2V36 - chains A and B; structure by X-ray diffraction, 1.85 A resolution.

[Chain A]
Protein: Gamma-glutamyltranspeptidase large chain
Source organism: Bacillus subtilis
Notes: EC 2.3.2.2
UniProtKB: P54422 (GGT_BACSU); numbering as in UniProt (aligned over 29-402)
Chain sequence (376 residues; row label = number of the first residue in the row):
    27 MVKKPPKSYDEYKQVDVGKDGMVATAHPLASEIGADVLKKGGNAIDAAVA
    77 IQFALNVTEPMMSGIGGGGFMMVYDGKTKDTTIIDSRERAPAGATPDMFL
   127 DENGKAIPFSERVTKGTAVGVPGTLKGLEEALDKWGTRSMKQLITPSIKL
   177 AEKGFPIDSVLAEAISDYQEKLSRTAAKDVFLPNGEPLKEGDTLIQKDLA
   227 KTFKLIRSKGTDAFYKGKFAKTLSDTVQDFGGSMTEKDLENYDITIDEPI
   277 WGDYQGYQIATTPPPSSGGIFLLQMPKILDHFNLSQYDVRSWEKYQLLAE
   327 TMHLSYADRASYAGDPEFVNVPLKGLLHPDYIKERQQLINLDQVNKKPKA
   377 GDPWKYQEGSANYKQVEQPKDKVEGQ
Unresolved in the structure: 27-33, 312-313, 395-402
Construct notes: conflict P302 (Leu in P54422)
Swiss-Prot annotation at these positions:
  - binding site (L-glutamate): R113

[Chain B]
Protein: Gamma-glutamyltranspeptidase small chain
Source organism: Bacillus subtilis
Notes: EC 2.3.2.2
UniProtKB: P54422 (GGT_BACSU); numbering as in UniProt (aligned over 403-587)
Chain sequence (193 residues; numbered 403 to 595; the number before each row is that of its first residue):
   403 TTHFTVADRWGNVVSYTTTIEQLFGTGIMVPDYGVILNNELTDFDAIPGG
   453 ANEVQPNKRPLSSMTPTILFKDDKPVLTVGSPGGATIISSVLQTILYHIE
   503 YGMELKAAVEEPRIYTNSMSSYRYEDGVPKDVLSKLNGMGHKFGTSPVDI
   553 GNVQSISIDHENGTFKGVADSSRNGAAIGINLKRKLEHHHHHH
Unresolved in the structure: 533-542, 588-595
Swiss-Prot annotation at these positions:
  - active site: T403 (Nucleophile)
  - binding site (L-glutamate): T421, E423, E442, D445, S464, S465, G485, G486

[Interface between chain A and chain B]
Contacting residue pairs - 363 pairs, chain A then chain B:
  Y38(A) with A578(B), hydrophobic
  K39(A) with A578(B); A579(B), hydrogen bond (backbone-backbone)
  Q40(A) with K508(B); G569(B); V570(B); A571(B), hydrogen bond (backbone-backbone); D572(B); S573(B); R575(B), hydrogen bond (side chain-backbone); N576(B); G577(B), hydrogen bond (side chain-backbone)
  V41(A) with K508(B); G569(B)
  D42(A) with K568(B); G569(B), hydrogen bond (backbone-backbone); A579(B); I580(B); G581(B), hydrogen bond (side chain-backbone)
  V43(A) with F567(B); G581(B); N583(B)
  G44(A) with T566(B); F567(B), hydrogen bond (backbone-backbone); I582(B); N583(B)
  K45(A) with G565(B); I582(B), hydrogen bond (backbone-backbone); N583(B); L584(B), hydrogen bond (side chain-backbone)
  D46(A) with R411(B); I582(B), hydrogen bond (backbone-backbone); N583(B); L584(B), hydrogen bond (side chain-backbone)
  G47(A) with A409(B); F567(B); G581(B); I582(B), hydrogen bond (backbone-backbone)
  M48(A) with V408(B); A409(B), hydrogen bond (backbone-backbone); I558(B); F567(B); G569(B); I580(B); G581(B), hydrogen bond (side chain-backbone)
  V49(A) with T407(B); V408(B), hydrophobic; A579(B); I580(B), hydrogen bond (backbone-backbone)
  A50(A) with F406(B); T407(B), hydrogen bond (backbone-backbone); Q556(B); V570(B); A578(B)
  T51(A) with F406(B); Q556(B); G577(B); A578(B), hydrogen bond (backbone-backbone)
  A52(A) with T404(B); N554(B); N576(B); G577(B)
  P54(A) with N576(B); A578(B), hydrophobic
  S57(A) with A578(B), hydrogen bond (side chain-backbone); I580(B)
  E58(A) with I580(B)
  A61(A) with I580(B), hydrophobic; I582(B)
  L64(A) with V408(B), hydrophobic; A409(B); I582(B), hydrophobic
  G67(A) with W412(B)
  G68(A) with W412(B)
  N69(A) with D410(B); W412(B)
  A70(A) with V408(B), hydrophobic; D410(B), hydrogen bond (backbone-side chain); N414(B); V416(B)
  I71(A) with N414(B)
  A73(A) with V408(B), hydrophobic
  A74(A) with F406(B); V416(B), hydrophobic
  I77(A) with F406(B), hydrophobic; V408(B), hydrophobic
  Q78(A) with F406(B); Y418(B), hydrogen bond; T420(B), hydrogen bond
  L81(A) with T404(B); F406(B), hydrophobic
  E85(A) with T404(B), hydrogen bond; R575(B), salt bridge
  P86(A) with I422(B); I438(B)
  M87(A) with I422(B); Q424(B); L425(B); F426(B), hydrogen bond (backbone-backbone)
  M88(A) with T403(B), hydrogen bond (backbone-backbone); T404(B); T420(B); T421(B); I422(B), hydrogen bond (backbone-backbone); L425(B), hydrophobic; R575(B)
  S89(A) with T404(B); T420(B); T421(B)
  G90(A) with I422(B)
  I91(A) with V437(B), hydrophobic
  G92(A) with I422(B); V437(B); I438(B); N440(B), hydrogen bond (backbone-side chain)
  G93(A) with T421(B); I422(B)
  G94(A) with T420(B); T421(B), hydrogen bond (backbone-backbone)
  G95(A) with T419(B)
  F96(A) with S417(B); Y418(B); T419(B), hydrogen bond (backbone-backbone); S464(B); M466(B), hydrophobic; P468(B)
  M97(A) with V416(B), hydrophobic; S417(B); Y418(B), hydrophobic
  M98(A) with V415(B); V416(B); S417(B), hydrogen bond (backbone-backbone); P468(B); I470(B), hydrophobic
  V99(A) with V415(B)
  Y100(A) with G413(B); N414(B); V415(B), hydrogen bond (backbone-backbone); F472(B), hydrophobic; P477(B), hydrophobic
  D101(A) with N414(B)
  G102(A) with W412(B); G413(B); N414(B), hydrogen bond (backbone-side chain)
  T107(A) with F472(B)
  D111(A) with R461(B), salt bridge
  R113(A) with E442(B), salt bridge; D445(B), salt bridge; R461(B); P462(B), hydrogen bond (side chain-backbone); L463(B), hydrogen bond (side chain-backbone); S464(B); M466(B)
  E114(A) with N440(B), hydrogen bond; E442(B); R461(B); P462(B)
  R115(A) with N459(B), hydrogen bond (side chain-backbone); K460(B); R461(B)
  A116(A) with L443(B), hydrophobic; Q457(B); N459(B), hydrogen bond (backbone-backbone); K460(B), hydrogen bond (backbone-backbone)
  P117(A) with L443(B); P458(B); N459(B)
  A118(A) with P458(B)
  A120(A) with P458(B)
  T121(A) with V456(B)
  P122(A) with A448(B); P450(B); V456(B); Q457(B)
  M124(A) with V456(B), hydrophobic
  F125(A) with L443(B); V456(B), hydrophobic
  L126(A) with A448(B); I449(B), hydrophobic
  F135(A) with Q424(B)
  R138(A) with T444(B); A448(B)
  V139(A) with Q424(B); T428(B); N441(B)
  T140(A) with T428(B); I430(B)
  K141(A) with T428(B)
  T143(A) with L443(B)
  A144(A) with N440(B); N441(B); E442(B), hydrogen bond (backbone-backbone); L443(B), hydrogen bond (backbone-backbone); T444(B)
  V145(A) with T428(B); L439(B), hydrophobic; N440(B); L443(B)
  G146(A) with N440(B), hydrogen bond (backbone-side chain); L443(B)
  P148(A) with N440(B)
  T150(A) with T420(B)
  L154(A) with Y418(B)
  D184(A) with N576(B), hydrogen bond
  S185(A) with N576(B), hydrogen bond
  V186(A) with N576(B)
  A190(A) with L425(B), hydrophobic; F426(B)
  I191(A) with F426(B), hydrophobic
  Y194(A) with L425(B), hydrophobic; F426(B), hydrophobic
  K197(A) with Q424(B); L425(B), hydrogen bond (side chain-backbone); G427(B), hydrogen bond (side chain-backbone); T428(B); G429(B)
  L198(A) with F426(B), hydrophobic
  T201(A) with G429(B), hydrogen bond (side chain-backbone); I430(B); M431(B)
  A202(A) with M431(B)
  A203(A) with G429(B); M431(B)
  V206(A) with M431(B), hydrophobic
  F207(A) with F426(B), hydrophobic; M431(B), hydrophobic; I438(B), hydrophobic
  D224(A) with D434(B); Y435(B); G436(B)
  L225(A) with Y435(B), hydrogen bond (backbone-backbone); G436(B); V437(B), hydrophobic
  K227(A) with D434(B), hydrogen bond (side chain-backbone)
  T228(A) with Y435(B), hydrogen bond (side chain-backbone)
  L231(A) with Y435(B), hydrophobic
  K244(A) with Y435(B)
  F245(A) with V432(B), hydrophobic; Y435(B), hydrophobic; V437(B), hydrophobic
  T248(A) with V432(B); P433(B); Y435(B)
  L249(A) with V432(B); L439(B), hydrophobic
  T252(A) with I430(B); P433(B)
  V253(A) with L439(B), hydrophobic
  F256(A) with I430(B), hydrophobic
  T271(A) with R461(B), hydrogen bond
  W277(A) with F472(B), hydrophobic
  Y280(A) with I497(B), hydrophobic; L498(B); I501(B), hydrophobic; E502(B), hydrogen bond
  Q281(A) with I501(B); E502(B)
  G282(A) with K473(B), hydrogen bond (backbone-side chain)
  Y283(A) with F472(B); K473(B); I501(B), hydrophobic
  Q284(A) with I470(B); L471(B); F472(B), hydrogen bond (backbone-backbone); D475(B)
  I285(A) with T469(B); I470(B); L471(B), hydrophobic
  A286(A) with T469(B); I470(B), hydrogen bond (backbone-backbone); F472(B), hydrophobic
  T287(A) with T467(B); P468(B); T469(B), hydrogen bond
  T288(A) with M466(B), hydrogen bond (side chain-backbone); T467(B); P468(B)
  P291(A) with R461(B); L463(B); S464(B), hydrogen bond (backbone-backbone)
  S292(A) with S464(B); M466(B), hydrogen bond (side chain-backbone)
  S293(A) with L463(B); S464(B), hydrogen bond (backbone-backbone); S465(B)
  G294(A) with S464(B); T467(B); I490(B)
  G295(A) with T467(B)
  F297(A) with I490(B), hydrophobic
  L298(A) with T467(B); T469(B); V493(B), hydrophobic; L494(B)
  M301(A) with I490(B), hydrophobic; L494(B), hydrophobic
  P302(A) with L494(B), hydrophobic
  L310(A) with Y503(B), hydrogen bond (backbone-side chain)
  S311(A) with E502(B); Y503(B)
  D314(A) with Y503(B)
  V315(A) with Y499(B), hydrophobic; Y503(B), hydrophobic; E513(B)
  R316(A) with E513(B), salt bridge; P514(B); P531(B)
  K320(A) with Y499(B), hydrogen bond; Y503(B)
  Y321(A) with I516(B); V530(B); P531(B)
  Q322(A) with H543(B), hydrogen bond
  L324(A) with L498(B), hydrophobic; I516(B), hydrophobic
  A325(A) with T518(B); H543(B)
  E326(A) with H543(B), salt bridge
  M328(A) with S491(B); Q495(B); I516(B); T518(B)
  H329(A) with T518(B); S520(B); M521(B); Y524(B), hydrogen bond
  Y332(A) with A487(B), hydrogen bond (side chain-backbone); I490(B); S491(B), hydrogen bond; Y517(B); T518(B); N519(B)
  R335(A) with L463(B)
  A339(A) with A453(B); N454(B); L463(B), hydrophobic
  G340(A) with A453(B); L463(B)
  D341(A) with K460(B); R461(B), salt bridge
  E343(A) with R461(B), salt bridge
  F344(A) with P458(B); N459(B); K460(B)
  V345(A) with A453(B); K460(B)
  V370(A) with H543(B)
  N371(A) with M521(B)
  K372(A) with M521(B)
  P374(A) with M521(B)
  Y389(A) with G451(B); G452(B); A453(B)
  K390(A) with G451(B), hydrogen bond (backbone-backbone); G452(B), hydrogen bond (backbone-backbone)
  V392(A) with I449(B), hydrophobic; P450(B); G451(B); G452(B)
  E393(A) with I449(B)
  Q394(A) with D447(B); A448(B), hydrogen bond (side chain-backbone); I449(B), hydrogen bond (side chain-backbone)
Interface residues without a listed pair, chain A (159 interface residues in all): H53, K65, A132, G142, L187, F240, L305, S337, Y338, P342
Interface residues without a listed pair, chain B (123 interface residues in all): E423, F446, V478, T488, M505, G529, S557

[Summary]
Chain A and chain B form an interface of 159 and 123 residues respectively, with 68 hydrogen bonds and 8 salt
bridges. Polar contacts include E85(A)-R575(B), D111(A)-R461(B) and R113(A)-E442(B).
Here chain A is Gamma-glutamyltranspeptidase large chain and chain B is Gamma-glutamyltranspeptidase small
chain, both from Bacillus subtilis. Entry 2V36 (Crystal structure of gamma-glutamyl transferase from Bacillus
subtilis) was determined by X-ray diffraction.
